PDB entry 5Y2E | X-ray diffraction, 2.70 A resolution | chains D and C of the 4 polymer chains in the assembly

[Chain D (and C)]
Protein: Non-structural glycoprotein 4
Source organism: Rotavirus A (strain RVA/Cow/United States/NCDV-Lincoln/1969/G6P6[1])
Notes: chain C of this document is another copy of the same molecule, construct and numbering; everything in this record applies to it too
UniProt: P08434 (NSP4_ROTBN); residue numbers follow UniProt; this construct covers 95-140
Amino-acid sequence (47 residues; each row starts with the number of its first residue):
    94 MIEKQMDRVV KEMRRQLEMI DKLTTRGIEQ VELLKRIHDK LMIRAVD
Unresolved in the structure: 140 (chain C: fully traced)
Differences from the reference sequence: expression tag (94); engineered mutation Gly120 (Glu in P08434)
Curated features (UniProtKB/Swiss-Prot):
  - binding site (Ca(2+)): Gln123

[Interface between chain D and chain C]
Residue-residue contacts (4; chain D residue first):
  Met99(D) with Met99(C), hydrophobic
  Met106(D) with Met106(C), hydrophobic
  Leu127(D) with Leu127(C), hydrophobic
  Leu134(D) with Leu134(C), hydrophobic
Other interface residues (no listed pair), chain D (5 interface residues in all): Leu110
Other interface residues (no listed pair), chain C (5 interface residues in all): Leu110

[Summary]
Chain D and chain C each contribute 5 residues to their interface. UniProt lists Ca2+-binding residue
Gln123(D) on chain D.
Chain D and chain C are both Non-structural glycoprotein 4 (Rotavirus A (strain RVA/Cow/United
States/NCDV-Lincoln/1969/G6P6[1])); the structure, Crystal structure of the oligomerization domain of NSP4
from the rotavirus strain NCDV, was determined by X-ray diffraction together with 5Y2H and 5Y2J from the same
study.
